Entry 8ETJ (electron microscopy, 3.20 A resolution); this record covers chains 1 and e of the 35 polymer chains in the assembly.

[Chain 1]
Molecule: 3497-nt RNA strand
From: Schizosaccharomyces pombe
Sequence (3497 nucleotides; row label = number of the first residue in the row):
     1 AUUUGACCUCAAAUCAGGUAGGACUACGCGCUGAACUUAAGCAUAUCAAU
    51 AAGCGCAGGAAAAGAAAAUAACCAUGAUUCCCUCAGUAACGGCGAGUGAA
   101 GCGGGAAAAGCUCAAAUUUGAAAUCUGGCAACAUUUCUUUUGUUGUCCGA
   151 GUUGUAAUUUCAAGAAGCUGCUUUGAGUGUAGACGAUCGGUCUAAGUUCC
   201 UUGGAACAGGACGUCAGAGAGGGUGAGAACCCCGUCUUUGGUCGAUUGGA
   251 UAUGCCAUAUAAAGCGCUUUCGAAGAGUCGAGUUGUUUGGGAAUGCAGCU
   301 CUAAAUGGGUGGUAAAUUUCAUCUAAAGCUAAAUAUUGGCGAGAGACCGA
   351 UAGCGAACAAGUAGAGUGAUCGAAAGAUGAAAAGAACUUUGAAAAGAGAG
   401 UUAAAUAGUACGUGAAAUUGCUGAAAGGGAAGCAUUGGAAAUCAGUCUUA
   451 CCUGGGUGAGAUCAGUAGUCUCUUCGCGAGACUAUGCACUCUGAACCUGU
   501 GGUAGGUCAGCAUCAGUUUUCGGGGGCGGAAAAAGAAUAAGGGAAGGUGG
   551 CUUUCCGGGUUCUGCCUGGGGAGUGUUUAUAGCCCUUGUUGUAAUACGUC
   601 CACUGGGGACUGAGGACUGCGGCUUCGUGCCAAGGAUGCUGACAUAAUGG
   651 UUUUCAAUGGCCCGUCUUGAAACACGGACCAAGGAGUCUAGCAUCUAUGC
   701 GAGUGUUUGGGUGAUGAAAACCCAUCCGCGAAAUGAAAGUGAAUGCAGGU
   751 GGGAACGCCCUUGUGGCGUGCACCAUCGACCGACCCGGAAGUUUGUCAAU
   801 GGAAGGGUUUGAGUAAGAGCAUAGCUGUUGGGACCCGAAAGAUGGUGAAC
   851 UAUGCCUGAAUAGGGUGAAGCCAGAGGAAACUCUGGUGGAGGCUCGUAGA
   901 GAUUCUGACGUGCAAAUCGAUCUUCAAAUUUGGGUAUAGGGGCGAAAGAC
   951 UAAUCGAACCAUCUAGUAGCUGGUUCCUGCCGAAGUUUCCCUCAGGAUAG
  1001 CAGAAACUCAGAUCAGUUUUAUGAGGUAAAGCGAAUGAUUAGAGGUCUUG
  1051 GGGAAGGAAUUUCCUCAACCUAUUCUCAAACUUUAAAUAUGUAAGACGCC
  1101 CUUGUCGCUUAAUUGGACGUGGGCCAUCGAAUGAGAGUUUCUAGUGGGCC
  1151 AUUUUUGGUAAGCAGAACUGGCGAUGCGGGAUGAACCGAACGUGAGGUUA
  1201 AGGUGCCGGAAUGUACGCUCAUCAGACACCAGAAAAGGUGUUAGUUCAUC
  1251 UAGACAGCAGGACGGUGGCCAUGGAAGUCGGAAUCCGCUAAGGAGUGUGU
  1301 AACAACUCACCUGCCGAAUGAACUAGCCCUGAAAAUGGAUGGCGCUUAAG
  1351 CGUACUACCCAUACCUCACCGUCUGGGUUAGCUUUGAGAAGCUCAGACGA
  1401 GUAGGCAGGCGUGGAGGUUUGUGACGAAGCCUUGGGCGUGAGCCUGGGUC
  1451 GAACAGCCUCUAGUGCAGAUCUUGGUGGAAGUAGCAAAUAUUCAAAUGAG
  1501 AACUUUGAAGACUGAAGUGGGGAAAGGUUCCAUGUGAACAGCAGUUGGAC
  1551 AUGGGUUAGUCGAUCCUAAGAGAUAGGGAAGCUCCGUAUGAAAGUUGCAC
  1601 GAUUUUUCGUGCCUCCUAUCGAAAGGGAAUCCGGUUAAUAUUCCGGAACC
  1651 AGAAGGUGGAAUCAACACGGCAACGUAAAUGAAGUUGGAGACGUCGGCGG
  1701 GAGCCCUGGGAAGAGUUCUCUUUUCUUUUUAACAAACCAUUGAACUACCC
  1751 UGAAAUCGGUUUAUCCGGAGCUAGGGUAUGGUGUUUGGAAGAGUUCAGCG
  1801 CCUCAUGCUGAAUCCGGUGCGCUCUCGACGGCCCUUGAAAAUCCAACGGA
  1851 AGAAUGGACCUUCGGGUCCUUGUUUUCACAUCUGGUCGUACUCAUAACCG
  1901 CAGCAGGUCUCCAAGGUGAACAGCCUCUAGUUGAUAGAACAAUGUAGAUA
  1951 AGGGAAGUCGGCAAAAUGGAUCCGUAACUUCGGGAUAAGGAUUGGCUCUA
  2001 AGGGUUGGGUACGUUGGGCCUUGGAACCUGAACGGUUGCUGGACUGAGCG
  2051 UGGACCGAUGUCUUUUCUCGCCUUUCGGGGUGAGAAGGGAUGUUGGACCU
  2101 GCUUGGACCUUGGCGGCCGGGAAGUCCUUGGUCGGGCUUUUCUCCUUCUC
  2151 GGGGAUUAUGCUCUUACUGGCGUACGUUUAACAACCAACUUAGAACUGGU
  2201 ACGGACAAGGGGAAUCUGACUGUCUAAUUAAAACAUAGCAUUGCGAUGGC
  2251 CAGAAAGUGGUGUUGACGCAAUGUGAUUUCUGCCCAGUGCUCUGAAUGUC
  2301 AAAGUGAAGAAAUUCAACCAAGCGCGGGUAAACGGCGGGAGUAACUAUGA
  2351 CUCUCUUAAGGUAGCCAAAUGCCUCGUCAUCUAACUAGUGACGCGCAUGA
  2401 AUGGAUUAACGAGAUUCCCACUGUCCCUAUCUACUAUCUAGCGAAACCAC
  2451 AGCCUGGGGAACGGGCCAGGCAAAAUCAGCGGGGAAAGAAGACCCUGUUG
  2501 AGCUUGACUCUAGUUUGACAUUGUGAAGAGACAUAGAGGGUGUAGGAUAA
  2551 GUGGGAGUAUGUUUCGGCAUACGCCGGUGAAAUACCACUACCUUUAUCGU
  2601 UUCUUUACUUAAUCAAUGAAGCGGAAUUGGGAUUUAUUUCCCAUAUUCUA
  2651 GCGUUAAAGUUUCUUCGCGAACUGAUCCGCGUUGAUGACAUUGUCAGGUG
  2701 GGGAGUUUGGCUGGGGCGGCACAUCUGUUAAAAGAUAACGCAGGUGUCCU
  2751 AAGGGGGACUCAUCGAGAACAGAAAUCUCGAGUAGAAUAAAAGGGUAAAA
  2801 GUCCCCUUGAUUUUGAUUUUCAGUGUGAAUACAAACCAUGAAAGUGUGGC
  2851 CUAUCGAUCCUUUGUUCCCUCGAAAUUUGAGGACAGAGGUGCCAGAAAAG
  2901 UUACCACAGGGAUAACUGGCUUGUGGCAGUCAAGCGUUCAUAGCGACAUU
  2951 GCUUUUUGAUUCUUCGAUGUCGGCUCUUCCUAUCAUACCGAAGCAGAAUU
  3001 CGGUAAGCGUUGGAUUGUUCACCCACUAAUAGGGAACGUGAGCUGGGUUU
  3051 AGACCGUCGUGAGACAGGUUAGUUUUACCCUACUGAUGAAGUGUCGUCGC
  3101 AAUGGUAAUUCAACUUAGUACGAGAGGAACCGUUGAUUCAGAUCAUUGGU
  3151 AUUUGCGGCUGCCUGACAAGGCAAUGCCGCGGAGCUAUCAUCUGCUGGAU
  3201 AACGGCUGAACGCCUCUAAGCCAGAAUCCGUGCCAGAAAGCGACGAUUUU
  3251 UUGGUCCGCAUGAUUUAUAUGUAUAAAAAUAGAGGUAGGACUUGUUCCUA
  3301 CUCUCCUGUAUCGUAGAAGAUGGGCGAUGGUUGAUGAAACGGAAGUGUUU
  3351 UAUUGACUUGUCCAUGAAAUUCCAUUGAAAUCUUGUGCGGAAUCGAAUCC
  3401 AUUGCAUACGACUUUAAUGUGGAACGGGGUAUUGUAAGCAGUAGAGUAGC
  3451 CUUGUUGUUACGAUCUGCUGAGAUUAAGCCUUUGUUCCCAAGAUUUG
Disordered / not traced: 1-2, 36-46, 92-95, 288-293, 446-505, 557-568, 668-671, 793-798, 849-957, 1026-1087, 1095-1129, 1227-1230, 1380-1387, 1486-1489, 1557-1909, 1969-2417, 2484-2918, 2937-2942, 2954-2976, 3015-3021, 3036-3079, 3290-3297, 3375-3379, 3442-3464
Sequence notes: conflict U2930 (C6612 in 157310483), A2948 (G6594 in 157310483), U3196 (C6346 in 157310483)

[Chain e]
Molecule: 60S ribosomal protein L32-A
From: Schizosaccharomyces pombe
UniProt: P79015 (RL32A_SCHPO); numbering as in UniProt (aligned over 1-127)
Amino-acid sequence (127 residues; row label = number of the first residue in the row):
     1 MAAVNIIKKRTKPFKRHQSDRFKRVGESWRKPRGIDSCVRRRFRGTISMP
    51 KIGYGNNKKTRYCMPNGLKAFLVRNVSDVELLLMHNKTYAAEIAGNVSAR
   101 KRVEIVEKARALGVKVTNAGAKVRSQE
Disordered / not traced: 1-3, 122-127

[Interface between chain 1 and chain e]
Residue-residue contacts (126; chain 1 residue first):
  G432(1) - Arg21(e)  base contact
  C433(1) - Asp20(e)  sugar contact
  C433(1) - Ile47(e)  sugar contact
  U435(1) - Lys12(e)  salt bridge to the phosphate
  G445(1) - Asn66(e)  phosphate contact
  G614(1) - Lys59(e)  phosphate contact
  G650(1) - Thr11(e)  phosphate contact
  U651(1) - Thr11(e)  phosphate contact
  U651(1) - Lys12(e)  phosphate contact
  G659(1) - Arg44(e)  sugar contact
  G659(1) - Gly45(e)  base contact
  G660(1) - Arg44(e)  salt bridge to the phosphate
  G660(1) - Gly45(e)  sugar contact
  C662(1) - Arg21(e)  sugar contact
  C663(1) - His17(e)  salt bridge to the phosphate
  C663(1) - Gln18(e)  phosphate contact
  G664(1) - Gly34(e)  phosphate contact
  G664(1) - Ser37(e)  hydrogen bond to the phosphate
  U665(1) - Gly34(e)  phosphate contact
  C679(1) - Phe22(e)  phosphate contact
  C679(1) - Arg24(e)  salt bridge to the phosphate
  C680(1) - Lys23(e)  hydrogen bond to the phosphate
  C680(1) - Arg24(e)  salt bridge to the phosphate
  A681(1) - Lys23(e)  phosphate contact
  A681(1) - Arg24(e)  phosphate contact
  C976(1) - Arg30(e)  salt bridge to the phosphate
  C977(1) - Trp29(e)  hydrogen bond to the phosphate
  C977(1) - Arg30(e)  phosphate contact
  C977(1) - Lys31(e)  hydrogen bond to the phosphate
  C977(1) - Arg33(e)  salt bridge to the phosphate
  U978(1) - Trp29(e)  hydrogen bond to the phosphate
  U978(1) - Lys31(e)  phosphate contact
  U978(1) - Ile52(e)  sugar contact
  G979(1) - Lys51(e)  phosphate contact
  G979(1) - Ile52(e)  hydrogen bond to the phosphate
  A1174(1) - Ile35(e)  sugar contact
  U1175(1) - Arg40(e)  salt bridge to the phosphate
  G1176(1) - Arg41(e)  salt bridge to the phosphate
  G1176(1) - Arg42(e)  hydrogen bond to the sugar
  G1176(1) - Phe43(e)  phosphate contact
  C1177(1) - Phe43(e)  phosphate contact
  C1177(1) - Arg44(e)  salt bridge to the phosphate
  G1178(1) - Arg44(e)  salt bridge to the phosphate
  C1191(1) - Arg42(e)  base contact
  G1192(1) - Lys9(e)  base contact
  G1192(1) - Lys51(e)  sugar contact
  G1192(1) - Gly53(e)  hydrogen bond to the base
  U1193(1) - Lys9(e)  sugar contact
  U1193(1) - Lys51(e)  salt bridge to the phosphate
  U1193(1) - Gly53(e)  sugar contact
  U1193(1) - Tyr54(e)  sugar contact
  C1369(1) - Lys9(e)  hydrogen bond to the sugar
  C1369(1) - Gly55(e)  sugar contact
  C1369(1) - Asn57(e)  phosphate contact
  C1370(1) - Lys9(e)  hydrogen bond to the sugar
  C1370(1) - Ile52(e)  hydrogen bond to the sugar
  C1370(1) - Gly53(e)  base contact
  C1370(1) - Gly55(e)  sugar contact
  C1370(1) - Asn56(e)  sugar contact
  C1370(1) - Asn57(e)  phosphate contact
  C1370(1) - Lys58(e)  salt bridge to the phosphate
  G1371(1) - Ile52(e)  sugar contact
  G1371(1) - Lys58(e)  salt bridge to the phosphate
  G1399(1) - Ile52(e)  base contact
  A1400(1) - Arg42(e)  hydrogen bond to the phosphate
  G1401(1) - Arg42(e)  salt bridge to the phosphate
  U1402(1) - Ile35(e)  sugar contact
  G1421(1) - Asn75(e)  hydrogen bond to the phosphate
  U1422(1) - Arg74(e)  sugar contact
  U1422(1) - Asn75(e)  phosphate contact
  U1422(1) - Asn96(e)  hydrogen bond to the sugar
  U1422(1) - Val97(e)  sugar contact
  U1422(1) - Lys101(e)  salt bridge to the phosphate
  G1423(1) - Asn96(e)  sugar contact
  G1423(1) - Ser98(e)  hydrogen bond to the phosphate
  G1423(1) - Lys101(e)  phosphate contact
  A1424(1) - Ser98(e)  phosphate contact
  C1425(1) - Ser98(e)  sugar contact
  C1425(1) - Ala99(e)  phosphate contact
  C1425(1) - Arg100(e)  sugar contact
  G1426(1) - Ser98(e)  phosphate contact
  G1426(1) - Ala99(e)  hydrogen bond to the phosphate
  A1427(1) - Asn96(e)  phosphate contact
  A1428(1) - Asn96(e)  hydrogen bond to the phosphate
  G1436(1) - Met64(e)  sugar contact
  G1436(1) - Pro65(e)  phosphate contact
  C1437(1) - Lys8(e)  salt bridge to the phosphate
  C1437(1) - Tyr62(e)  sugar contact
  C1437(1) - Cys63(e)  phosphate contact
  C1437(1) - Pro65(e)  phosphate contact
  G1438(1) - Lys8(e)  salt bridge to the phosphate
  G1438(1) - Arg61(e)  hydrogen bond to the phosphate
  G1438(1) - Tyr62(e)  hydrogen bond to the phosphate
  U1439(1) - Phe14(e)  sugar contact
  U1439(1) - Pro50(e)  sugar contact
  U1439(1) - Lys51(e)  sugar contact
  U1439(1) - Ile52(e)  base contact
  U1439(1) - Tyr54(e)  sugar contact
  U1439(1) - Gly55(e)  hydrogen bond to the sugar
  U1439(1) - Asn56(e)  hydrogen bond to the phosphate
  U1439(1) - Arg61(e)  salt bridge to the phosphate
  G1440(1) - Phe14(e)  sugar contact
  G1440(1) - Trp29(e)  sugar contact
  G1440(1) - Pro50(e)  sugar contact
  A1441(1) - Ser28(e)  phosphate contact
  A1441(1) - Trp29(e)  hydrogen bond to the phosphate
  A1441(1) - Arg30(e)  hydrogen bond to the phosphate
  G1442(1) - Ser28(e)  hydrogen bond to the phosphate
  G1442(1) - Arg30(e)  salt bridge to the phosphate
  C1444(1) - Leu72(e)  phosphate contact
  C1444(1) - Glu92(e)  sugar contact
  U1445(1) - Glu92(e)  sugar contact
  U1445(1) - Ile93(e)  sugar contact
  U1445(1) - Ala94(e)  phosphate contact
  U1445(1) - Gly95(e)  hydrogen bond to the phosphate
  U1445(1) - Asn118(e)  hydrogen bond to the sugar
  G1446(1) - Gly95(e)  phosphate contact
  G1446(1) - Arg102(e)  salt bridge to the phosphate
  G1446(1) - Asn118(e)  sugar contact
  G1446(1) - Ala121(e)  phosphate contact
  G1447(1) - Ala121(e)  phosphate contact
  A1467(1) - Arg16(e)  salt bridge to the phosphate
  A1467(1) - Gln18(e)  hydrogen bond to the base
  A1467(1) - Phe22(e)  base contact
  A1467(1) - Arg24(e)  hydrogen bond to the base
  A1467(1) - Val25(e)  base contact
Other interface residues (no listed pair), chain 1 (65 interface residues in all): G209, A417, G615, G677, G1194, G1435, A1455, G1456, A2449, C2450
Other interface residues (no listed pair), chain e (64 interface residues in all): Arg10, Thr46, Thr60

[In short]
65 residues of chain 1 and 64 residues of chain e are in contact, with 28 hydrogen bonds and 22 salt bridges.
Polar pairs include G1192(1)-Gly53(e), A1467(1)-Gln18(e) and A1467(1)-Arg24(e).
Chain 1 is a 3497-nt RNA strand and chain e is 60S ribosomal protein L32-A, both from Schizosaccharomyces
pombe; the structure, Fkbp39 associated 60S nascent ribosome State 2, was determined by electron microscopy
together with 8ESQ, 8ESR, 8ETC, 8ETG, 8ETH, 8ETI and 3 further entries from the same study.
